6IFK - chains F and J of the 10 polymer chains in the assembly; structure by electron microscopy, 3.20 A resolution.

Chain F:
Protein: Type III-A CRISPR-associated RAMP protein Csm3
From: Streptococcus thermophilus ND03
UniProt: A0A2U2M035 (A0A2U2M035_STRTR); residue numbers follow UniProt; this construct covers 1-220
Sequence (220 residues; numbered 1 to 220; the number before each row is that of its first residue):
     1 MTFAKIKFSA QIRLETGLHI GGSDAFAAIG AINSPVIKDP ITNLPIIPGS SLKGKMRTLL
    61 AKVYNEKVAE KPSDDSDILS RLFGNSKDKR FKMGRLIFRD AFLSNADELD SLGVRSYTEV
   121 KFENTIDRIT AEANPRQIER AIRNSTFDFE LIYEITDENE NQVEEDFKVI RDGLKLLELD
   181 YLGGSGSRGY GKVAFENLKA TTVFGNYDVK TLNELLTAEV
Not modelled in the structure: 1, 218-220
Sequence notes: engineered mutation Asn33 (Asp in A0A2U2M035)

Chain J:
Molecule: CTR1
Sequence (42 nucleotides; row label = number of the first residue in the row):
     1 GGUAGGAAUG GGUAAUUAUA GCGAGCUAGA AAGCCAAAGG UC
Not modelled in the structure: 1-6, 40-42

Chain F / chain J interface:
Contacting residue pairs (17; chain F residue first):
  Asp24(F) - A28(J)  hydrogen bond to the base
  Asp24(F) - G29(J)  hydrogen bond to the base
  Ile29(F) - G23(J)  hydrogen bond to the sugar
  Ile29(F) - A24(J)  phosphate contact
  Asn33(F) - A24(J)  phosphate contact
  Ser86(F) - A32(J)  base contact
  Lys87(F) - A32(J)  hydrogen bond to the sugar
  Ala133(F) - G21(J)  base contact
  Ala133(F) - C22(J)  hydrogen bond to the sugar
  Asn134(F) - C22(J)  sugar contact
  Asn134(F) - G23(J)  sugar contact
  Asn134(F) - A24(J)  hydrogen bond to the sugar
  Pro135(F) - C22(J)  base contact
  Pro135(F) - G23(J)  sugar contact
  Pro135(F) - A24(J)  sugar contact
  Arg136(F) - A24(J)  base contact
  Gln137(F) - G23(J)  base contact
Also at the interface, not in a pair above, chain F (12 interface residues in all): Ala28, Phe122
Also at the interface, not in a pair above, chain J (9 interface residues in all): G25, G33

In short:
Chain F and chain J form an interface of 12 and 9 residues respectively; the contacts include 6 hydrogen
bonds. Polar contacts include Asp24(F)-A28(J), Asp24(F)-G29(J) and Ile29(F)-G23(J).
Here chain F is Type III-A CRISPR-associated RAMP protein Csm3 (Streptococcus thermophilus ND03) and chain J
is CTR1. Entry 6IFK (Cryo-EM structure of type III-A Csm-CTR1 complex, AMPPNP bound) was determined by
electron microscopy together with 6IFL, 6IFN, 6IFR, 6IFU, 6IFY, 6IFZ and 6IG0 from the same study.
